5AV6 - chains D and I of the 10 polymer chains in the assembly; structure by X-ray diffraction, 2.20 A resolution.

== Chain D ==
Protein: Histone H2B type 1-J
From: Homo sapiens
Reference sequence: P06899 (H2B1J_HUMAN); residues 0-125 here correspond to UniProt positions 1-126 (UniProt number = residue number + 1)
Sequence (129 residues; each row starts with the number of its first residue; numbers below 1 keep their minus sign (Gly-3 is residue -3)):
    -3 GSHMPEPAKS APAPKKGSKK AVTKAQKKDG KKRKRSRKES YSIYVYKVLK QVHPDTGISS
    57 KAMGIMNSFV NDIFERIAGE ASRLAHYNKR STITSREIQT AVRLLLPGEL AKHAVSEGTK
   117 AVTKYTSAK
Unresolved in the structure: -3 to 28
Sequence notes: expression tag (-3 to -1)
Bound ions: Mn2+: Val48 (shared with 1 residue of chain E)
Swiss-Prot annotation at these positions:
  - modified residue: Pro1 (N-acetylproline), Glu2 (ADP-ribosyl glutamic acid), Lys5 (N6-(2-hydroxyisobutyryl)lysine), Ser6 (ADP-ribosylserine), Lys11 (N6-(beta-hydroxybutyryl)lysine), Lys12 (N6-(2-hydroxyisobutyryl)lysine), Ser14 (Phosphoserine), Lys15 (N6-acetyllysine), Lys16 (N6-(beta-hydroxybutyryl)lysine), Lys20 (N6-(2-hydroxyisobutyryl)lysine), Lys23 (N6-(2-hydroxyisobutyryl)lysine), Lys24 (N6-(2-hydroxyisobutyryl)lysine), Lys34 (N6-(2-hydroxyisobutyryl)lysine), Glu35 (PolyADP-ribosyl glutamic acid), Ser36 (Phosphoserine), Lys43 (N6-(2-hydroxyisobutyryl)lysine), Lys46 (N6-(2-hydroxyisobutyryl)lysine), Lys57 (N6,N6-dimethyllysine), Arg79 (Dimethylated arginine), Lys85 (N6,N6,N6-trimethyllysine) and 6 more in UniProt
  - glycosylation: Ser112 (O-linked (GlcNAc) serine)
  - cross-link (Glycyl lysine isopeptide (Lys-Gly)): Lys5 (interchain with G-Cter in SUMO2), Lys20 (interchain with G-Cter in SUMO2), Lys34 (interchain with G-Cter in ubiquitin), Lys120 (interchain with G-Cter in ubiquitin)

== Chain I ==
Molecule: 147-nt DNA strand
Sequence (147 nucleotides; each row starts with the number of its first residue; numbers below 1 keep their minus sign (DA-73 is residue -73)):
   -73 ATCAATATCC ACCTGCAGAT ACTACCAAAA GTGTATTTGG AAACTGCTCC ATCAAAAGGC
   -13 ATGTTCAGCT GGAATCCAGC TGAACATGCC TTTTGATGGA GCAGTTTCCA AATACACTTT
    47 TGGTAGTATC TGCAGGTGGA TATTGAT
Bound ions: Mn2+ site 1: DG-35, DG-34; Mn2+ site 2 near DG-3 (its only coordinating residue here); Mn2+ site 3 near DG5 (its only coordinating residue here); Mn2+ site 4 near DG27 (its only coordinating residue here); Mn2+ site 5 near DG48 (its only coordinating residue here); Mn2+ site 6 near DG61 (its only coordinating residue here)

== Interface between chain D and chain I ==
Residue-residue contacts (14; chain D residue first):
  Arg29(D) with DA29(I), base contact; DG30(I), base contact
  Lys30(D) with DG30(I), sugar contact
  Ser32(D) with DG30(I), hydrogen bond to the phosphate
  Arg33(D) with DA-46(I), hydrogen bond to the phosphate; DA-45(I), salt bridge to the phosphate
  Ser55(D) with DA-55(I), phosphate contact
  Ser56(D) with DA-55(I), hydrogen bond to the phosphate
  Arg86(D) with DG-34(I), phosphate contact; DA-33(I), salt bridge to the phosphate
  Ser87(D) with DG-35(I), hydrogen bond to the phosphate; DG-34(I), hydrogen bond to the phosphate
  Thr88(D) with DG-35(I), hydrogen bond to the phosphate; DG-34(I), hydrogen bond to the phosphate
Interface residues without a listed pair, chain D (14 interface residues in all): Arg31, Lys34, Glu35, Tyr42, Lys85
Interface residues without a listed pair, chain I (10 interface residues in all): DT-54, DT31

== In short ==
Chain D and chain I form an interface of 14 and 10 residues respectively, with 7 hydrogen bonds and 2 salt
bridges. Polar pairs include Ser32(D)-DG30(I), Arg33(D)-DA-46(I) and Ser56(D)-DA-55(I). DG-35(I) and DG-34(I)
coordinate Mn2+ site 1.
Here chain D is Histone H2B type 1-J (Homo sapiens) and chain I is a 147-nt DNA strand. Entry 5AV6 (human
nucleosome core particle) was determined by X-ray diffraction (same publication as 5AV5, 5AV8, 5AV9, 5AVB and
5AVC).
